PDB entry 6DM0 | electron microscopy, 4.40 A resolution (low resolution: residue-level contacts below are approximate; hydrogen-bond / salt-bridge calls are withheld) | chains B and D of the 4 polymer chains in the assembly

[Chain B (and D)]
Name: Glutamate receptor 2, Voltage-dependent calcium channel gamma-2 subunit
Organism: Rattus norvegicus
Notes: chain D of this document is another copy of the same molecule, construct and numbering; everything in this record applies to it too
UniProtKB: chimeric construct of P19491, Q9Y698: residues 10-998 from P19491 (GRIA2_RAT), isoform P19491-2 positions 25-841 (offset varies); residues 1001-1207 from Q9Y698 positions 2-208 (UniProt number = residue number - 999)
Sequence (1031 residues; row label = number of the first residue in the row; note: 172 numbers in that range are skipped by the numbering (no residue carries them; nothing is unmodelled there)):
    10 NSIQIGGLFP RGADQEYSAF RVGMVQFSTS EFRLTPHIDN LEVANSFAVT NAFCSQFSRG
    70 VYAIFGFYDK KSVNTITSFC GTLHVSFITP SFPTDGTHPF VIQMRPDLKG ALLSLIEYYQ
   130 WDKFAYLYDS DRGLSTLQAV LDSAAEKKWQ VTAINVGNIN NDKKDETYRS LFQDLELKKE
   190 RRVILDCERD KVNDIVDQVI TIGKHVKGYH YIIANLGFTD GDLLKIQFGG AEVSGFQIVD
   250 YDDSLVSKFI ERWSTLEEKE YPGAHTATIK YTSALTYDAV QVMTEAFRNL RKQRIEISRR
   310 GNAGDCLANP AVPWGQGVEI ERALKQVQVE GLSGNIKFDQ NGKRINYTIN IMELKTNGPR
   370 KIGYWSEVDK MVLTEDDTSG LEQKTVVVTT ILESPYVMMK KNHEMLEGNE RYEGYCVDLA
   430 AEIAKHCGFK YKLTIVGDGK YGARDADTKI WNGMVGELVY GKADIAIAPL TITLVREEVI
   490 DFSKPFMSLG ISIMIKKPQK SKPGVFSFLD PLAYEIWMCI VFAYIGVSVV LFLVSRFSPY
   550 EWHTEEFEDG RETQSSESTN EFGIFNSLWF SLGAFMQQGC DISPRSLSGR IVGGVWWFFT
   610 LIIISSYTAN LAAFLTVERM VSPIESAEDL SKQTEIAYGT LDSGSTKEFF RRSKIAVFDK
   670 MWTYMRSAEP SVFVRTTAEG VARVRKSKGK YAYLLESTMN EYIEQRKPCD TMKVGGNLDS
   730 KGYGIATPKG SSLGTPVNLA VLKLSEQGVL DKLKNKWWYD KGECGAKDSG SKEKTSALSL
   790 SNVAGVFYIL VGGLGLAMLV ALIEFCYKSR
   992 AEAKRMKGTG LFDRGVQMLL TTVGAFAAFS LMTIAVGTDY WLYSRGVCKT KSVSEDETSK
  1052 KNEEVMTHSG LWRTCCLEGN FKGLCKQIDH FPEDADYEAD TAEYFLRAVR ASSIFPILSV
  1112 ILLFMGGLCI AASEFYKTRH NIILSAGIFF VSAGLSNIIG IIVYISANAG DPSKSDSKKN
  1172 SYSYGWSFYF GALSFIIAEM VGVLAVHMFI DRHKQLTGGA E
Unresolved in the structure: 550-562, 992-1001, 1043-1055, 1162-1168, 1210-1212
Differences from the reference sequence: conflict E241 (Asn256 in P19491), L382 (Val397 in P19491), E384 (Gly405 in P19491), D385 (Asn406 in P19491), Q392 (Asn413 in P19491), D1047 (Asn48 in Q9Y698); linker (999-1000); expression tag (1208-1212)
Curated features (UniProtKB/Swiss-Prot):
  - glycosylation: N355 (N-linked (GlcNAc...) asparagine)
Disulfide bonds: C63-C315, C718-C773, C1039-C1067, C1066-C1076
Residues lining bound ligands:
  - cyclothiazide (CYZ), molecule 1: I481, S497, S729, K730, G731
  - cyclothiazide (CYZ), molecule 2: P494, F495, M496, S497, L751, S754, L759, D760, K763
  - glutamic acid (GLU): Y450, P478, L479, T480, R485, G653, S654, T655, K656, E705, K730, Y732
  - GZD (N,N,N-trimethyl-5-({[(3s,5s,7s)-tricyclo[3.3.1.1~3,7~]decan-1-yl]methyl}amino)pentan-1-aminium): Q586, Q587, G588, I613

[Interface between chain B and chain D]
Residue-residue contacts - 7 pairs, chain B then chain D:
  R178(B) - F237(D)
  T210(B) - H214(D)
  G212(B) - H214(D)
  H214(B) - T210(D)
  H214(B) - G212(D)
  V215(B) - V215(D)
  F237(B) - R178(D)
Also at the interface, not in a pair above, chain B (10 interface residues in all): I209, I211, K234, G238
Also at the interface, not in a pair above, chain D (10 interface residues in all): I209, I211, K234, G238

[In short]
Chain B and chain D each contribute 10 residues to their interface. Ligands of chain B: glutamic acid,
cyclothiazide and compound GZD.
Chain B and chain D are both Glutamate receptor 2, Voltage-dependent calcium channel gamma-2 subunit (Rattus
norvegicus); the structure, Open state GluA2 in complex with STZ and blocked by IEM-1460, after micelle signal
subtraction, was determined by electron microscopy together with 6O9G, 6DLZ and 6DM1 from the same study.
